6L9F - chains A and C; structure by X-ray diffraction, 2.56 A resolution.

Chain A:
Protein: Transcriptional enhancer factor TEF-3
Organism: Mus musculus
Reference sequence: Q62296 (TEAD4_MOUSE); residues 209-427 here = UniProt positions 209-427
Amino-acid sequence (222 residues; row label = number of the first residue in the row):
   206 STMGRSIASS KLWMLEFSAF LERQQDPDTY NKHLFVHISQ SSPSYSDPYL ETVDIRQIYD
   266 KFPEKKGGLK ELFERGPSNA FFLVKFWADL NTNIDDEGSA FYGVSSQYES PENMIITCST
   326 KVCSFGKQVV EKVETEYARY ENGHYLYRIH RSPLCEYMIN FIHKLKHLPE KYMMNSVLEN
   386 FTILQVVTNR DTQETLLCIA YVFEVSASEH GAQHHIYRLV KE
Unresolved in the structure: 206-209, 245-253, 298-303, 427
Modified residues: C360 (S-palmitoyl-L-cysteine; P1L)
Sequence notes: expression tag (206-208)

Chain C:
Protein: Protein FAM181A
Reference sequence: Q8N9Y4 (F181A_HUMAN); numbering as in UniProt (aligned over 187-206)
Amino-acid sequence (20 residues; row label = number of the first residue in the row):
   187 PGQVPMRKRQ LPASFWEEPR
Unresolved in the structure: 187-188, 206

Interface between chain A and chain C:
Contacting residue pairs - 36 pairs, chain A then chain C:
  E256(A) with P198(C); S200(C), hydrogen bond
  T257(A) with P198(C)
  V258(A) with L197(C), hydrophobic; P198(C)
  Q262(A) with R195(C), hydrogen bond (backbone-side chain); Q196(C)
  D265(A) with R195(C), salt bridge
  K266(A) with R195(C)
  L288(A) with F201(C), hydrophobic
  K290(A) with F201(C), hydrogen bond (side chain-backbone); W202(C)
  W292(A) with S200(C); F201(C); W202(C); E203(C); E204(C); P205(C)
  E384(A) with P191(C); M192(C), hydrogen bond (side chain-backbone)
  V407(A) with F201(C), hydrophobic
  E409(A) with W202(C)
  S411(A) with E204(C), hydrogen bond
  A412(A) with E204(C)
  H415(A) with E204(C), salt bridge; P205(C), hydrogen bond (side chain-backbone)
  G416(A) with E204(C)
  Q418(A) with E204(C); P205(C)
  H419(A) with P205(C)
  H420(A) with S200(C), hydrogen bond (side chain-backbone); E203(C), hydrogen bond (side chain-backbone); P205(C)
  Y422(A) with P198(C), hydrophobic; S200(C), hydrogen bond; F201(C), hydrogen bond (side chain-backbone)

Summary:
Chain A and chain C form an interface of 20 and 12 residues respectively, with 10 hydrogen bonds and 2 salt
bridges. Among the polar pairs are D265(A)-R195(C), H415(A)-E204(C) and E256(A)-S200(C).
Chain A is Transcriptional enhancer factor TEF-3 (Mus musculus) and chain C is Protein FAM181A; the structure,
Crystal structure of TEAD4 in complex with a novel FAM181A peptide, was determined by X-ray diffraction.
